PDB entry 6RFS | electron microscopy, 4.04 A resolution (low resolution: residue-level contacts below are approximate; hydrogen-bond / salt-bridge calls are withheld) | chains 1 and 3 of the 41 polymer chains in the assembly

# Chain 1
Name: Subunit NU1M of NADH:Ubiquinone Oxidoreductase (Complex I)
Organism: Yarrowia lipolytica
Notes: EC 7.1.1.2
UniProtKB: S5U3V2 (S5U3V2_YARLL); residues 1-341 here = UniProt positions 1-341
Sequence (341 residues; each row starts with the number of its first residue):
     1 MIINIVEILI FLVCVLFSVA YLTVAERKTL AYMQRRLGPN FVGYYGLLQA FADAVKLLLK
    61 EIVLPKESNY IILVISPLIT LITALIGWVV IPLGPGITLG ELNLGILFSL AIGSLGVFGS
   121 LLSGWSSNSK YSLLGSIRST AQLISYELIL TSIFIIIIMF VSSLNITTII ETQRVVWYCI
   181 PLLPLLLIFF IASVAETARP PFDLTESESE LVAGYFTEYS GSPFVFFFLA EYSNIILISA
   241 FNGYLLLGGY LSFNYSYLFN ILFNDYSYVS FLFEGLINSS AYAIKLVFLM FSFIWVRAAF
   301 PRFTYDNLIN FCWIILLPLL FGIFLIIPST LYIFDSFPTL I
Disordered / not traced: 341

# Chain 3
Name: Subunit NU3M of NADH:Ubiquinone Oxidoreductase (Complex I)
Organism: Yarrowia lipolytica
Notes: EC 7.1.1.2
UniProtKB: S5TMS4 (S5TMS4_YARLL); residue numbers follow UniProt; this construct covers 1-128
Sequence (128 residues; numbered 1 to 128; the number before each row is that of its first residue):
     1 MNTFIIFIIL IPIVGFALLA VNILLAVYKP YNEKLGAFEC GLTSFNQTRL AFNAAFILVA
    61 ILFLPFDLEI STLLPYVMSI YLVSNYGFTI VLLFLLILII GFVYEINTNA LKINKHNKPN
   121 TDSLIYKL
Disordered / not traced: 34-44, 128

# Interface between chain 1 and chain 3
Contacting residue pairs (71):
  Asn-4(1) with Met-1(3); Thr-3(3); Ile-6(3)
  Ile-8(1) with Phe-7(3)
  Leu-58(1) with Val-21(3); Asn-22(3); Leu-25(3)
  Lys-60(1) with Asn-22(3)
  Glu-61(1) with Val-27(3); Tyr-28(3)
  Ile-62(1) with Asn-22(3); Ile-23(3); Lys-29(3)
  Val-63(1) with Lys-29(3)
  Val-74(1) with Leu-19(3)
  Leu-78(1) with Gly-15(3); Phe-16(3)
  Ile-82(1) with Ile-11(3)
  Leu-85(1) with Phe-7(3); Ile-11(3)
  Ile-86(1) with Phe-7(3); Ile-11(3)
  Trp-88(1) with Phe-7(3)
  Val-89(1) with Phe-4(3); Phe-7(3)
  Leu-99(1) with Thr-3(3)
  Gly-100(1) with Phe-4(3)
  Leu-102(1) with Phe-4(3)
  Lys-130(1) with Asn-46(3)
  Ile-144(1) with Phe-63(3)
  Leu-148(1) with Phe-63(3); Phe-66(3)
  Thr-151(1) with Ile-70(3)
  Ser-152(1) with Ile-70(3)
  Ile-155(1) with Leu-73(3); Val-77(3)
  Ile-158(1) with Val-77(3)
  Met-159(1) with Val-77(3)
  Ser-162(1) with Val-77(3); Met-78(3)
  Ser-222(1) with Leu-18(3); Asn-22(3)
  Pro-223(1) with Asn-22(3)
  Phe-226(1) with Leu-18(3); Leu-19(3)
  Tyr-305(1) with Phe-56(3)
  Asp-306(1) with Ile-113(3)
  Ile-309(1) with Val-59(3); Leu-111(3)
  Trp-313(1) with Val-59(3); Leu-62(3); Phe-63(3); Phe-102(3); Leu-111(3)
  Ile-314(1) with Ile-106(3)
  Leu-317(1) with Phe-102(3)
  Pro-318(1) with Phe-102(3)
  Phe-321(1) with Ile-99(3)
  Leu-325(1) with Leu-92(3); Leu-96(3); Ile-99(3)
  Pro-328(1) with Phe-88(3)
  Ser-329(1) with Phe-88(3)
  Leu-331(1) with Ile-80(3)
  Tyr-332(1) with Asn-85(3); Phe-88(3)
  Phe-337(1) with Ile-80(3); Tyr-81(3); Asn-85(3)
  Pro-338(1) with Tyr-81(3)
  Thr-339(1) with Tyr-81(3)
Interface residues without a listed pair, chain 1 (55 interface residues in all): Glu-7, Phe-11, Leu-59, Leu-107, Leu-134, Ala-141, Ser-145, Leu-164, Gly-221, Phe-324
Interface residues without a listed pair, chain 3 (49 interface residues in all): Asn-2, Ile-8, Leu-10, Ala-26, Phe-52, Ala-60, Glu-69, Leu-74, Ser-84, Leu-95, Glu-105

# Summary
Chain 1 and chain 3 form an interface of 55 and 49 residues respectively.
Chain 1 is Subunit NU1M of NADH:Ubiquinone Oxidoreductase (Complex I) and chain 3 is Subunit NU3M of
NADH:Ubiquinone Oxidoreductase (Complex I), both from Yarrowia lipolytica; the structure, Cryo-EM structure of
a respiratory complex I mutant lacking NDUFS4, was determined by electron microscopy (same publication as 6RFQ
and 6RFR).
